PDB entry 4NA7 | X-ray diffraction, 2.80 A resolution | chain A

[Chain A]
Name: Coagulation factor XI
From: Homo sapiens
Notes: EC 3.4.21.27
UniProt: P03951 (FA11_HUMAN); the construct lacks a stretch of the UniProt sequence and is renumbered around it, so the offset changes along the chain: 16-36 = UniProt 388-408; 37-58 = UniProt 411-432; 59-65 = UniProt 435-441; 66-143 = UniProt 444-521; 3 more segments
Chain sequence (244 residues; row label = number of the first residue in the row; note: 1 number in that range is skipped by the numbering (no residue carries it; nothing is unmodelled there); a row labelled like 36A-36B holds insertion residues (36A, then the next letters in order)):
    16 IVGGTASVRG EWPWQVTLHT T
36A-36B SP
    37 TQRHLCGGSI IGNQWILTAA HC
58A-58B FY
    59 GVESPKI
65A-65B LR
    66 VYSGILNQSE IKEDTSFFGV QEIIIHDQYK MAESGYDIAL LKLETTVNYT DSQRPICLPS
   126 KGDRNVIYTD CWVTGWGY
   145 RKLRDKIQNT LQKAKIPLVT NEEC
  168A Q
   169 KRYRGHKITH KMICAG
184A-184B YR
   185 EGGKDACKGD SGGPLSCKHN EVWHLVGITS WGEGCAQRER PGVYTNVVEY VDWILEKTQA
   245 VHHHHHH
Unresolved in the structure: 246-251
Construct notes: expression tag (246-251)
Curated features (UniProtKB/Swiss-Prot):
  - active site (Charge relay system): His57, Asp102, Ser195
  - binding site (heparin): Lys169 to Arg172
  - glycosylation (N-linked (GlcNAc...) asparagine): Asn72 (complex), Asn113 (complex)
Cystine bridges: Cys42-Cys58, Cys136-Cys201, Cys168-Cys182, Cys191-Cys219
Residues lining bound ligands: 1T5 (3'-[(2S,4R)-6-carbamimidoyl-4-methyl-4-phenyl-1,2,3,4-tetrahydroquinolin-2-yl]-4-carbamoyl-5'-[(3-methylbutanoyl)amino]biphenyl-2-carboxylic acid): His40, Leu41, Cys42, His57, Cys58, Tyr58B, Leu147, Ile151, Asp189, Ala190, Cys191, Lys192, Gly193, Asp194, Ser195, Thr213, Ser214, Trp215, Gly216, Gly218, Cys219, Gly226, Val227

[In short]
Ligands of chain A: compound 1T5. Curated annotation (UniProt) lists 3 active-site residues and 4
heparin-binding residues.
Chain A is Coagulation factor XI (Homo sapiens); the structure, Factor XIA in complex with the inhibitor
3'-[(2S,4R)-6-carbamimidoyl-4-methyl-4-phenyl-1,2,3,4-tetrahydroquinolin-2-yl]-4-carbamoyl-5'-[(3-methylbutanoyl)amino]biphenyl-2-carboxylic
acid, was determined by X-ray diffraction (same publication as 4NA8 and 4NA9).
